3HKJ - chains B and C of the 3 polymer chains in the assembly; structure by X-ray diffraction, 2.60 A resolution.

# Chain B
Name: Thrombin heavy chain
Organism: Homo sapiens
Notes: EC 3.4.21.5; fragment: Heavy chain:
Reference sequence: P00734 (THRB_HUMAN); the construct lacks a stretch of the UniProt sequence and is renumbered around it, so the offset changes along the chain: 16-36 = UniProt 364-384; 37-60 = UniProt 386-409; 61-77 = UniProt 419-435; 78-97 = UniProt 437-456; 7 more segments
Chain sequence (259 residues; row label = number of the first residue in the row; note: 1 number in that range is skipped by the numbering (no residue carries it; nothing is unmodelled there); a row labelled like 60A-60I holds insertion residues (60A, then the next letters in order)):
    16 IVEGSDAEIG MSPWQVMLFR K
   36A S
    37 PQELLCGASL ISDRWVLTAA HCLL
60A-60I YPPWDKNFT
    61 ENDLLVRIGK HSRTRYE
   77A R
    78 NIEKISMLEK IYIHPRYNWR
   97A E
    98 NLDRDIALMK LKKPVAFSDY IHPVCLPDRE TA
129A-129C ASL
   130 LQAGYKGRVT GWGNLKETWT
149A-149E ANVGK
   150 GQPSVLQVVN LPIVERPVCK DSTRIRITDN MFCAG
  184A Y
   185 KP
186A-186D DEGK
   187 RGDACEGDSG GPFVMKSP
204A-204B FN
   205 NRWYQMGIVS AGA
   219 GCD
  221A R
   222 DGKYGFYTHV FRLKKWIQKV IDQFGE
Disordered / not traced: 149A-149E, 222-223
Construct notes: engineered mutation Ala215 (Trp590 in P00734), Ala217 (Glu592 in P00734)
Curated features (UniProtKB/Swiss-Prot):
  - region: Ala183 to Val200 (High affinity receptor-binding region which is also known as the TP508 peptide)
  - active site (Charge relay system): His57, Asp102, Ser195
  - glycosylation: Asn60G (N-linked (GlcNAc...) (complex) asparagine)
Cystine bridges: Cys42-Cys58, Cys168-Cys182, Cys191-Cys220
Covalent attachments: N-acetylglucosamine (NAG) linked to Asn60G
Reported in the primary citation:
  - conformationally variable residues (loop rearrangement): Ala215 to Ala217
  - mutagenesis - W215A/E217A (>19,000-fold): decreased catalytic activity on fibrinogen (citing earlier work)
  - mutagenesis - W215A/E217A (7-fold): decreased catalytic activity on protein C (citing earlier work)

# Chain C
Name: Proteinase-activated receptor 1
Organism: Homo sapiens
Notes: fragment: Extracellular fragment:
Reference sequence: P25116 (PAR1_HUMAN); numbering as in UniProt (aligned over 42-62)
Chain sequence (21 residues; numbered 42 to 62; the number before each row is that of its first residue):
    42 SFLLRNPNDK YEPFWEDEEK N
Disordered / not traced: 42-48, 58-62
Curated features (UniProtKB/Swiss-Prot):
  - site: Phe55, Trp56 (Cleavage)
  - glycosylation: Asn62 (N-linked (GlcNAc...) asparagine)

# Interface between chain B and chain C
Contacting residue pairs (21; chain B residue first):
  Phe34(B) - Tyr52(C)  hydrophobic
  Phe34(B) - Phe55(C)  hydrophobic
  Gln38(B) - Tyr52(C)
  Leu40(B) - Tyr52(C)  hydrogen bond (backbone-side chain)
  Leu65(B) - Phe55(C)  hydrophobic
  Leu65(B) - Trp56(C)  hydrophobic
  Arg67(B) - Phe55(C)
  Arg73(B) - Asp50(C)  salt bridge
  Arg73(B) - Tyr52(C)
  Thr74(B) - Lys51(C)
  Thr74(B) - Tyr52(C)
  Thr74(B) - Glu53(C)  hydrogen bond (backbone-backbone)
  Arg75(B) - Glu53(C)  salt bridge
  Tyr76(B) - Glu53(C)  hydrogen bond (backbone-side chain)
  Tyr76(B) - Pro54(C)
  Tyr76(B) - Phe55(C)  hydrophobic
  Tyr76(B) - Trp56(C)
  Ile82(B) - Phe55(C)  hydrophobic
  Ile82(B) - Trp56(C)
  Met84(B) - Trp56(C)  hydrophobic
  Gln151(B) - Asp50(C)  hydrogen bond
Interface residues without a listed pair, chain B (13 interface residues in all): Glu39
From the paper, about this interface:
  - residue pairs: Phe34(B)-Phe55(C), Phe34(B)-Tyr52(C) (hydrophobic contact), Arg67(B)-Phe55(C) (cation-pi contact)
  - interface residues, chain B: Leu40(B), Arg73(B), Tyr76(B)
  - interface residues, chain C: Asp50(C), Tyr52(C), Trp56(C)

# Overview
13 residues of chain B and 7 residues of chain C are in contact, with 4 hydrogen bonds and 2 salt bridges.
Among the polar pairs are Arg73(B)-Asp50(C), Arg75(B)-Glu53(C) and Leu40(B)-Tyr52(C). The authors report a
contact between Phe34(B) and Phe55(C); a hydrophobic contact between Phe34(B) and Tyr52(C); a cation-pi
contact between Arg67(B) and Phe55(C). The paper reports that W215A/E217A of chain B reduce catalytic activity
on fibrinogen; interface residues Leu40(B), Arg73(B) and Asp50(C) among others.
Here chain B is Thrombin heavy chain and chain C is Proteinase-activated receptor 1, both from Homo sapiens.
Entry 3HKJ (Crystal structure of human thrombin mutant W215A/E217A in complex with the extracellular fragment
of human PAR1) was determined by X-ray diffraction (same publication as 3HK3, 3HK6 and 3HKI).
